Entry 6Y9X (electron microscopy, 4.40 A resolution (low resolution: residue-level contacts below are approximate; hydrogen-bond / salt-bridge calls are withheld)); this record covers chains B and J of the 13 polymer chains in the assembly.

Chain B:
Protein: Gag-Pol polyprotein
Organism: Human immunodeficiency virus 1
Notes: EC 3.4.23.16, 2.7.7.49, 2.7.7.7, 3.1.26.13, 3.1.13.2, 2.7.7.-, 3.1.-.-
UniProtKB: P0C6F2 (POL_HV1LW); residues 1-220 here correspond to UniProt positions 133-352 (UniProt number = residue number + 132)
Amino-acid sequence (220 residues; each row starts with the number of its first residue):
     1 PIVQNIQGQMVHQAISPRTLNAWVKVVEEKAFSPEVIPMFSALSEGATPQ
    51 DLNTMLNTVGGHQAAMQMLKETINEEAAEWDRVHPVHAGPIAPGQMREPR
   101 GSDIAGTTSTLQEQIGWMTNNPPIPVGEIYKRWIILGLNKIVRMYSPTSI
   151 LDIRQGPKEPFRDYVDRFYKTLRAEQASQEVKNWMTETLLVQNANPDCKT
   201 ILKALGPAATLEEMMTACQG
Disulfide bonds: Cys198-Cys218
UniProt features mapped onto this chain:
  - region: Asn57 to Gln95 (Interaction with human PPIA/CYPA and NUP153)
  - site: Gly89, Pro90 (Cis/trans isomerization of proline peptide bond)

Chain J:
Protein: Peptidyl-prolyl cis-trans isomerase A
Organism: Homo sapiens
Notes: EC 5.2.1.8
UniProtKB: P62937 (PPIA_HUMAN); residues 2-165 here = UniProt positions 2-165
Amino-acid sequence (164 residues; numbered 2 to 165; the number before each row is that of its first residue):
     2 VNPTVFFDIAVDGEPLGRVSFELFADKVPKTAENFRALSTGEKGFGYKGS
    52 CFHRIIPGFMCQGGDFTRHNGTGGKSIYGEKFEDENFILKHTGPGILSMA
   102 NAGPNTNGSQFFICTAKTEWLDGKHVVFGKVKEGMNIVEAMERFGSRNGK
   152 TSKKITIADCGQLE
UniProt features mapped onto this chain:
  - modified residue: Val2 (N-acetylvaline), Lys28 (N6-acetyllysine), Lys44 (N6-acetyllysine), Lys76 (N6-acetyllysine), Ser77 (Phosphoserine), Lys82 (N6-acetyllysine), Thr93 (Phosphothreonine), Lys125 (N6-acetyllysine), Lys131 (N6-acetyllysine), Lys133 (N6-acetyllysine)
  - glycosylation: Asn108 (N-linked (GlcNAc...) asparagine)
  - cross-link (Glycyl lysine isopeptide (Lys-Gly)): Lys28 (interchain with G-Cter in SUMO2), Lys82 (interchain with G-Cter in SUMO2)

Interface between chain B and chain J:
Residue-residue contacts (15; chain B residue first):
  His87(B) - Gly72(J)
  His87(B) - Thr73(J)
  Ala88(B) - Gln63(J)
  Ala88(B) - Gly72(J)
  Ala88(B) - Asn102(J)
  Ala88(B) - Ala103(J)
  Ala88(B) - Gln111(J)
  Gly89(B) - Arg55(J)
  Gly89(B) - Gln63(J)
  Gly89(B) - Ala101(J)
  Gly89(B) - Asn102(J)
  Pro90(B) - Arg55(J)
  Pro90(B) - Met61(J)
  Pro90(B) - Gln63(J)
  Pro90(B) - Ala101(J)
Other interface residues (no listed pair), chain B (6 interface residues in all): Pro93, Arg100
Other interface residues (no listed pair), chain J (14 interface residues in all): Phe60, Asn71, Phe113, Trp121, His126

Overview:
6 residues of chain B and 14 residues of chain J are in contact.
Here chain B is Gag-Pol polyprotein (Human immunodeficiency virus 1) and chain J is Peptidyl-prolyl cis-trans
isomerase A (Homo sapiens). Entry 6Y9X (Structure of the native full-length HIV-1 capsid protein in complex
with Cyclophilin A from helical assembly ...) was determined by electron microscopy together with 6Y9V, 6Y9W,
6Y9Y, 6Y9Z and 6ZDJ from the same study.
